PDB entry 4FAF | X-ray diffraction, 2.10 A resolution | chains A and D of the 3 polymer chains in the assembly

== Chain A ==
Name: HIV-1 protease
From: Human immunodeficiency virus 1
Notes: EC 3.4.23.16
Reference sequence: Q000H7 (Q000H7_9HIV1); numbering as in UniProt (aligned over 1-99)
Chain sequence (99 residues; each row starts with the number of its first residue):
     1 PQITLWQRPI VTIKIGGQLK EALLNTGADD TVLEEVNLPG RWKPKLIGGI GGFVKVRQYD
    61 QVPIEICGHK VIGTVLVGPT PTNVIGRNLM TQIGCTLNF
Sequence notes: engineered mutation N25 (Asp in Q000H7), E35 (Asp in Q000H7), V36 (Ile in Q000H7), L46 (Met in Q000H7)

== Chain D ==
Name: substrate CA/p2 peptide
Chain sequence (7 residues; each row starts with the number of its first residue):
     1 RVLFEAM

== Chain A / chain D interface ==
Contacting residue pairs (14; chain A residue first):
  R8(A) with A6(D)
  L23(A) with F4(D), hydrophobic
  N25(A) with L3(D); F4(D)
  G27(A) with R1(D); L3(D), hydrogen bond (backbone-backbone)
  A28(A) with R1(D); V2(D), hydrophobic
  D29(A) with R1(D), hydrogen bond (side chain-backbone)
  I47(A) with V2(D), hydrophobic
  G48(A) with R1(D); V2(D), hydrogen bond (backbone-backbone)
  G49(A) with V2(D)
  T82(A) with F4(D)
Also at the interface, not in a pair above, chain A (15 interface residues in all): D30, V32, I50, P81, V84

== Overview ==
15 residues of chain A and 5 residues of chain D are in contact, with 3 hydrogen bonds. Polar pairs include
D29(A)-R1(D), G27(A)-L3(D) and G48(A)-V2(D).
Chain A is HIV-1 protease (Human immunodeficiency virus 1) and chain D is substrate CA/p2 peptide; the
structure, Substrate CA/p2 in Complex with a Human Immunodeficiency Virus Type 1 Protease Variant, was
determined by X-ray diffraction (same publication as 4FAE).
